PDB entry 5ZVW | X-ray diffraction, 2.29 A resolution | chains A and B

[Chain A]
Protein: AimR transcriptional regulator
Source organism: Bacillus phage phi3T
UniProt: P0DOE3 (AIMR_BPPHT); numbering as in UniProt (aligned over 1-378)
Amino-acid sequence (378 residues; row label = number of the first residue in the row):
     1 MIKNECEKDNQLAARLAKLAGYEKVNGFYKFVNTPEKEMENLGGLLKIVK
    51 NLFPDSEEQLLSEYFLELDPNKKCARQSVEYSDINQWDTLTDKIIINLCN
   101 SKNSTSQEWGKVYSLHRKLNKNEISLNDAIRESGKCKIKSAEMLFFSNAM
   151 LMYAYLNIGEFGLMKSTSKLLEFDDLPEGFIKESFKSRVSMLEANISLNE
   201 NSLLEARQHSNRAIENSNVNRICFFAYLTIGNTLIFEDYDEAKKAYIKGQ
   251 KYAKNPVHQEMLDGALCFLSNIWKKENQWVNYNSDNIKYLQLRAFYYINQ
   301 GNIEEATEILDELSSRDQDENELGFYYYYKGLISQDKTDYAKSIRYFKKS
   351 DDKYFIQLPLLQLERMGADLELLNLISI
Unresolved in the structure: 1-32, 368-378
Differences from the reference sequence: engineered mutation A341 (Tyr in P0DOE3)

[Chain B]
Protein: Ser-ala-ile-arg-gly-ala
Amino-acid sequence (6 residues; row label = number of the first residue in the row):
     1 SAIRGA

[Interface between chain A and chain B]
Residue-residue contacts (34):
  Y153(A) with A6(B)
  L156(A) with R4(B); A6(B), hydrophobic
  F161(A) with R4(B)
  M191(A) with A6(B)
  L192(A) with A6(B), hydrophobic
  N195(A) with R4(B); G5(B), hydrogen bond (side chain-backbone); A6(B)
  N199(A) with R4(B), hydrogen bond
  R221(A) with A6(B), hydrogen bond (side chain-backbone)
  F225(A) with G5(B); A6(B)
  L228(A) with I3(B)
  T229(A) with G5(B)
  N232(A) with I3(B), hydrogen bond (side chain-backbone); R4(B)
  M261(A) with I3(B); R4(B)
  G264(A) with I3(B)
  A265(A) with I3(B)
  F268(A) with A2(B), hydrophobic
  K288(A) with S1(B)
  Y289(A) with I3(B), hydrophobic
  Q291(A) with S1(B), hydrogen bond (side chain-backbone)
  L292(A) with S1(B); I3(B), hydrophobic
  N321(A) with R4(B), hydrogen bond
  F325(A) with S1(B); A2(B)
  Y329(A) with S1(B), hydrogen bond (side chain-backbone)
  D352(A) with R4(B), salt bridge
  F355(A) with A2(B), hydrophobic; R4(B)
Other interface residues (no listed pair), chain A (26 interface residues in all): L198

[Summary]
26 residues of chain A face 6 of chain B across their interface; the contacts include 7 hydrogen bonds and 1
salt bridge. Among the polar pairs are D352(A)-R4(B), N195(A)-G5(B) and N199(A)-R4(B).
Here chain A is AimR transcriptional regulator (Bacillus phage phi3T) and chain B is Ser-ala-ile-arg-gly-ala.
Entry 5ZVW (Structure of phAimR-Ligand) was determined by X-ray diffraction, deposited together with 5ZVV,
5ZW6 and 5ZW5.
